Entry 8BX4 (X-ray diffraction, 1.60 A resolution); this record covers chains A and B.

[Chain A]
Name: 14-3-3 protein sigma
From: Homo sapiens
UniProtKB: P31947 (1433S_HUMAN); residues 1-231 here = UniProt positions 1-231
Amino-acid sequence (236 residues; row label = number of the first residue in the row; numbers below 1 keep their minus sign (Gly-4 is residue -4)):
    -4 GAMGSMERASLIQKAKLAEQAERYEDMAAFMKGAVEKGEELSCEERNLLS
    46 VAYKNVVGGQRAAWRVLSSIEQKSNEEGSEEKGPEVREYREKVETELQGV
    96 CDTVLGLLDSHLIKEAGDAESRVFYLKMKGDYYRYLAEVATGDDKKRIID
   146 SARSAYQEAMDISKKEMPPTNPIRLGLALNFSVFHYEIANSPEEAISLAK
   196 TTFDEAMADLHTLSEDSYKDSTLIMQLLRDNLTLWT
Construct notes: expression tag (-4 to 0)
Swiss-Prot annotation at these positions:
  - site (Interaction with phosphoserine on interacting protein): Arg56, Arg129
  - modified residue (Phosphoserine): Ser5, Ser74
Residues lining bound ligands: RZC (2-[3,4-bis(chloranyl)phenoxy]-N-[3-(5-carbamimidoylthiophen-3-yl)phenyl]-2-methyl-propanamide): Glu14, Glu39, Asn42, Leu43, Ser45, Val46, Phe119, Lys122, Pro167, Ile168, Gly171, Leu218, Ile219

[Chain B]
Name: ERalpha peptide
Amino-acid sequence (5 residues; numbered 591 to 595; the number before each row is that of its first residue):
   591 FPATV
Modified / non-standard residues: Thr594 (phosphothreonine; TPO)

[How chain A and chain B interact]
Pairs across the interface - 20 pairs, chain A then chain B:
  Lys49(A) - Thr594(B)
  Lys49(A) - Val595(B)  hydrogen bond (side chain-backbone)
  Arg56(A) - Thr594(B)
  Arg60(A) - Phe591(B)
  Lys122(A) - Val595(B)  hydrogen bond (side chain-backbone)
  Arg129(A) - Thr594(B)
  Tyr130(A) - Thr594(B)
  Gly171(A) - Val595(B)
  Leu174(A) - Ala593(B)
  Leu174(A) - Thr594(B)
  Leu174(A) - Val595(B)  hydrophobic
  Asn175(A) - Thr594(B)
  Asn175(A) - Val595(B)  hydrogen bond (side chain-backbone)
  Val178(A) - Pro592(B)  hydrophobic
  Val178(A) - Ala593(B)
  Val178(A) - Thr594(B)
  Leu222(A) - Val595(B)  hydrophobic
  Asn226(A) - Pro592(B)
  Asn226(A) - Ala593(B)  hydrogen bond (side chain-backbone)
  Trp230(A) - Pro592(B)  hydrophobic
Interface residues without a listed pair, chain A (16 interface residues in all): Asp126, Glu182, Leu229

[In short]
16 residues of chain A and 5 residues of chain B are in contact; the contacts include 4 hydrogen bonds. Polar
contacts include Lys49(A)-Val595(B), Lys122(A)-Val595(B) and Asn175(A)-Val595(B). Chain A binds compound RZC.
Chain A is 14-3-3 protein sigma (Homo sapiens) and chain B is ERalpha peptide; the structure, fragment-linked
stabilizer for ERa - 14-3-3 interaction (1074392), was determined by X-ray diffraction together with 8BWJ,
8BWX, 8BWZ, 8BX0, 8BX3, 8BXI and 24 further entries from the same study.
